Entry 6U2L (electron microscopy, 2.83 A resolution); this record covers chains M and II of the 32 polymer chains in the assembly.

== Chain M (and II) ==
Protein: Macrophage-expressed gene 1 protein
From: Homo sapiens
Notes: chain II of this document is another copy of the same molecule, construct and numbering; everything in this record applies to it too
Reference sequence: Q2M385 (MPEG1_HUMAN); residues 1-636 here correspond to UniProt positions 18-653 (UniProt number = residue number + 17)
Chain sequence (642 residues; row label = number of the first residue in the row):
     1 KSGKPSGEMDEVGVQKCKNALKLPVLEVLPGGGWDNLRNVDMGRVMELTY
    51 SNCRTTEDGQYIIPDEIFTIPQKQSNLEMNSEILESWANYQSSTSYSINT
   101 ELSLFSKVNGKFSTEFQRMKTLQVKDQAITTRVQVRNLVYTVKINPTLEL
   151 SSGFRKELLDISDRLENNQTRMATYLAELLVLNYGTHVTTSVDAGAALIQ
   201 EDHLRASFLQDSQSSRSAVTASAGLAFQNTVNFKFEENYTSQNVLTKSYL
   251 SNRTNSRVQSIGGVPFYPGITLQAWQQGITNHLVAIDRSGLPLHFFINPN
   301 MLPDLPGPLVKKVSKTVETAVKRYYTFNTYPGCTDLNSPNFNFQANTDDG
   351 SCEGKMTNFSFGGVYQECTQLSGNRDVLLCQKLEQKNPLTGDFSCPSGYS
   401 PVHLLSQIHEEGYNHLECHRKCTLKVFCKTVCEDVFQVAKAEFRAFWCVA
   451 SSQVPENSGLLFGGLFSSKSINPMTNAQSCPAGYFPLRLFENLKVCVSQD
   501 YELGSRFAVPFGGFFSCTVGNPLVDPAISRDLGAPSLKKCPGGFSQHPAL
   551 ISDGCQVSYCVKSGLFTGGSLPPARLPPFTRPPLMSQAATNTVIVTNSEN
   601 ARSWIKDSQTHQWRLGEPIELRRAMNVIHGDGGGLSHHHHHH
Disordered / not traced: 1-9, 527-534, 631-642
Differences from the reference sequence: engineered mutation Lys425 (Leu442 in Q2M385); expression tag (637-642)
Disulfides: Cys368-Cys380, Cys395-Cys448, Cys517-Cys555
Covalent attachments: N-acetylglucosamine (NAG) linked to Asn168, Asn252

== Interface between chain M and chain II ==
Residue-residue contacts (65; chain M residue first):
  Asn167(M) with Asn600(II), hydrogen bond
  Gln169(M) with Asn600(II), hydrogen bond
  Lys421(M) with Glu433(II), salt bridge
  Thr423(M) with Glu433(II), hydrogen bond; Val435(II)
  Leu424(M) with Val435(II), hydrophobic; Gln437(II); Gln587(II)
  Val426(M) with Ile628(II), hydrophobic
  Phe427(M) with Asn626(II); Val627(II)
  Glu433(M) with Lys421(II), salt bridge; Thr423(II), hydrogen bond
  Val435(M) with Thr423(II); Leu424(II), hydrophobic
  Gln437(M) with Leu424(II)
  Gln587(M) with Leu424(II)
  Asn600(M) with Asn167(II), hydrogen bond; Gln169(II), hydrogen bond; Ile628(II); His629(II), hydrogen bond (backbone-backbone)
  Ala601(M) with Val627(II)
  Arg602(M) with Asn626(II); Val627(II), hydrogen bond (backbone-backbone)
  Ser603(M) with Met625(II); Asn626(II), hydrogen bond
  Trp604(M) with Ala624(II); Met625(II), hydrogen bond (backbone-backbone); Val627(II), hydrophobic
  Ile605(M) with Arg622(II); Arg623(II)
  Lys606(M) with Arg622(II); Arg623(II), hydrogen bond (backbone-backbone)
  Asp607(M) with His611(II), salt bridge; Arg622(II), salt bridge
  Ser608(M) with Glu620(II); Leu621(II)
  Gln609(M) with Leu621(II)
  His611(M) with Asp607(II), salt bridge; His611(II)
  Trp613(M) with Met625(II), hydrophobic
  Glu620(M) with Ser608(II); Gln609(II)
  Leu621(M) with Ser608(II); Gln609(II)
  Arg622(M) with Ile605(II); Lys606(II); Asp607(II), salt bridge; Arg622(II)
  Arg623(M) with Ile605(II); Lys606(II), hydrogen bond (backbone-backbone)
  Ala624(M) with Trp604(II)
  Met625(M) with Ser603(II); Trp604(II), hydrogen bond (backbone-backbone); Trp613(II), hydrophobic
  Asn626(M) with Phe427(II); Arg602(II); Ser603(II), hydrogen bond
  Val627(M) with Phe427(II); Ala601(II); Arg602(II), hydrogen bond (backbone-backbone); Trp604(II), hydrophobic
  Ile628(M) with Val426(II), hydrophobic; Asn600(II)
  His629(M) with Asn600(II), hydrogen bond (backbone-backbone)
Also at the interface, not in a pair above, chain M (38 interface residues in all): Lys429, Val431, Ser586, Ala588, Thr592
Also at the interface, not in a pair above, chain II (38 interface residues in all): Lys429, Val431, Ser586, Ala588, Thr592

== Overview ==
The chain M/chain II interface involves 38 residues from each chain; the contacts include 16 hydrogen bonds
and 6 salt bridges. Polar pairs include Lys421(M)-Glu433(II), Asp607(M)-His611(II) and Asp607(M)-Arg622(II).
Covalently linked N-acetylglucosamine: at Asn168(M) and Asn252(M).
Chain M and chain II are both Macrophage-expressed gene 1 protein (Homo sapiens); the structure, EM structure
of MPEG-1 (L425K, beta conformation) soluble pre-pore complex, was determined by electron microscopy,
deposited together with 6U23, 6U2J, 6U2K and 6U2W.
